Entry 7DFG (electron microscopy, 2.70 A resolution); this record covers chains B and C of the 6 polymer chains in the assembly.

== Chain B ==
Protein: Non-structural protein 8
From: Severe acute respiratory syndrome coronavirus 2
UniProtKB: P0DTD1 (R1AB_SARS2); residues 1-198 here correspond to UniProt positions 3943-4140 (UniProt number = residue number + 3942)
Chain sequence (199 residues; each row starts with the number of its first residue; numbering starts at 0):
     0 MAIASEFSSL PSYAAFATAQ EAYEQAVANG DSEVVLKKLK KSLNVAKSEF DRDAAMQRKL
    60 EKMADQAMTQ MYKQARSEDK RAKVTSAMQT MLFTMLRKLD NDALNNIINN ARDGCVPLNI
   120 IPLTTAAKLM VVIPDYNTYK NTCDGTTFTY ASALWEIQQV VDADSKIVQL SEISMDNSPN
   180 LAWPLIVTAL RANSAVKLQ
Disordered / not traced: 0-74, 192-198
Construct notes: initiating methionine (0)
Curated features (UniProtKB/Swiss-Prot):
  - site: Q198 (Cleavage)

== Chain C ==
Protein: Non-structural protein 7
From: Severe acute respiratory syndrome coronavirus 2
UniProtKB: P0DTD1 (R1AB_SARS2); residues 1-83 here correspond to UniProt positions 3860-3942 (UniProt number = residue number + 3859)
Chain sequence (84 residues; row label = number of the first residue in the row; numbering starts at 0):
     0 MSKMSDVKCT SVVLLSVLQQ LRVESSSKLW AQCVQLHNDI LLAKDTTEAF EKMVSLLSVL
    60 LSMQGAVDIN KLCEEMLDNR ATLQ
Disordered / not traced: 0-1, 71-83
Construct notes: initiating methionine (0)
Curated features (UniProtKB/Swiss-Prot):
  - site: Q83 (Cleavage)

== How chain B and chain C interact ==
Residue-residue contacts (7):
  A162(B) - S26(C)
  D163(B) - S24(C)
  D163(B) - S25(C)
  D163(B) - S26(C)  hydrogen bond (side chain-backbone)
  P178(B) - K27(C)  hydrogen bond (backbone-side chain)
  N179(B) - K27(C)
  L180(B) - K27(C)

== Summary ==
The interface between chain B and chain C involves 5 residues on one side and 4 on the other, with 2 hydrogen
bonds. Among the polar pairs are D163(B)-S26(C) and P178(B)-K27(C).
Chain B is Non-structural protein 8 and chain C is Non-structural protein 7, both from Severe acute
respiratory syndrome coronavirus 2; the structure, Structure of COVID-19 RNA-dependent RNA polymerase bound to
favipiravir, was determined by electron microscopy.
